9E2X - chains B and D of the 15 polymer chains in the assembly; structure by electron microscopy, 3.50 A resolution.

Chain B:
Molecule: DNA replication complex GINS protein PSF2
Source organism: Saccharomyces cerevisiae W303
UniProtKB: P40359 (PSF2_YEAST); residues 1-213 here = UniProt positions 1-213
Amino-acid sequence (213 residues; numbered 1 to 213; the number before each row is that of its first residue):
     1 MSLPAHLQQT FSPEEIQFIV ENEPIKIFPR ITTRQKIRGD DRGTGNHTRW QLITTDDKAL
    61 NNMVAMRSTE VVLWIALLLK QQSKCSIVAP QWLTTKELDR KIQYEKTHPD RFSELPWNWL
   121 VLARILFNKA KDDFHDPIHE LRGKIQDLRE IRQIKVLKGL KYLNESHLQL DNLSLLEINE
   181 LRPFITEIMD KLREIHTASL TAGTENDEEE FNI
Disordered / not traced: 37-47, 201-213

Chain D:
Molecule: DNA replication complex GINS protein SLD5
Source organism: Saccharomyces cerevisiae W303
UniProtKB: Q03406 (SLD5_YEAST); residue numbers follow UniProt; this construct covers 1-294
Amino-acid sequence (294 residues; each row starts with the number of its first residue):
     1 MDINIDDILA ELDKETTAVD STKITQGSSS TTHRDANTIV GSSLDLNDKT QIYVSPQQDF
    61 SDLMKSWKNE RCSPELLPYP HQLMKRLLNR ISMQSQLIEN ISMGFLDMQN ASNANPPMPN
   121 ESKLPLLCME TELERLKFVI RSYIRCRLSK IDKFSLYLRQ LNEDENSLIS LTDLLSKDEI
   181 KYHDTHSLIW LKLVNDSILK YMPEELQAIN DTEGSVNMID EPDWNKFVFI HVNGPPDGKW
   241 NEDPLLQENE FGKPCYTVTI PDLKEEVELT IGSIYVMRYE VIRDLLRDDK VALI
Disordered / not traced: 1-51, 105-119, 237-242
Curated features (UniProtKB/Swiss-Prot):
  - mutagenesis: Ser21 (S21P: In sld5-8; temperature-sensitive mutant; in association with P-66. Defective in DNA replication), Ser66 (S66P: In sld5-8; temperature-sensitive mutant; in association with P-21. Defective in DNA replication), Trp67 (W67R: In sld5-12; temperature-sensitive mutant. Defective in DNA replication), Lys150 (K150E: In sld5-2; temperature-sensitive mutant. Defective in DNA replication), Leu293 (L293P: In sld5-13; temperature-sensitive mutant. Defective in DNA replication)

How chain B and chain D interact:
Contacting residue pairs (83):
  Met1(B) with Ser149(D), hydrogen bond; Asp152(D)
  Ser2(B) with Arg145(D), hydrogen bond (backbone-side chain); Leu148(D); Ser149(D), hydrogen bond (side chain-backbone)
  Leu7(B) with Arg71(D)
  Gln8(B) with Ser149(D), hydrogen bond
  Gln9(B) with Arg71(D); Lys226(D)
  Thr10(B) with Arg71(D), hydrogen bond (backbone-side chain)
  Phe11(B) with Trp67(D), hydrophobic; Arg71(D)
  Glu15(B) with Trp67(D); Arg71(D), salt bridge
  Phe18(B) with Arg135(D), hydrogen bond (backbone-side chain); Phe138(D), hydrophobic; Val139(D), hydrophobic
  Ile19(B) with Trp67(D), hydrophobic; Lys68(D)
  Glu21(B) with Arg135(D), salt bridge
  Asn22(B) with Phe60(D); Met64(D); Arg135(D), hydrogen bond
  Thr48(B) with Ser122(D)
  Trp50(B) with Pro125(D); Cys128(D)
  Gln51(B) with Gln94(D); Leu97(D); Met129(D)
  Leu52(B) with Cys128(D); Met129(D); Glu132(D)
  Ile53(B) with Pro56(D); Gln94(D); Glu132(D), hydrogen bond (backbone-side chain); Leu136(D), hydrophobic
  Thr54(B) with Gln57(D); Phe60(D); Glu132(D), hydrogen bond (backbone-side chain); Leu136(D)
  Thr55(B) with Gln57(D); Glu132(D)
  Asp56(B) with Gln57(D)
  Trp74(B) with Thr131(D); Glu132(D)
  Leu78(B) with Cys128(D), hydrophobic; Thr131(D)
  Gln82(B) with Lys123(D); Leu124(D)
  Lys84(B) with Leu124(D)
  Glu165(B) with Leu263(D); Arg278(D), hydrogen bond (backbone-side chain)
  Ser166(B) with Leu263(D); Glu265(D), hydrogen bond
  His167(B) with Val267(D); Val276(D); Met277(D)
  Leu168(B) with Tyr275(D); Val276(D), hydrogen bond (backbone-backbone)
  Gln169(B) with Ile274(D); Tyr275(D), hydrogen bond
  Leu170(B) with Ile274(D), hydrogen bond (backbone-backbone); Val276(D), hydrophobic
  Asp171(B) with Ser273(D)
  Leu173(B) with Ile274(D)
  Leu175(B) with Ile294(D), hydrophobic
  Ile178(B) with Phe229(D), hydrophobic; Ile274(D), hydrophobic
  Arg182(B) with Phe229(D); Ile294(D), hydrogen bond (side chain-backbone)
  Thr186(B) with Lys226(D); Phe227(D); Phe229(D)
  Met189(B) with Phe227(D); Val276(D), hydrophobic
  Asp190(B) with Asp223(D); Phe227(D)
  Arg193(B) with Asp223(D), salt bridge; Asn225(D), hydrogen bond (side chain-backbone); Lys226(D); Phe227(D); Arg278(D)
  His196(B) with Leu263(D)
Also at the interface, not in a pair above, chain B (47 interface residues in all): Leu3, Arg49, Ile75, Leu79, Asn172, Thr197, Leu200
Also at the interface, not in a pair above, chain D (49 interface residues in all): Cys72, Arg90, Ile101, Leu133, Cys146, Ile260, Asp262, Thr270, Gly272

Overview:
47 residues of chain B face 49 of chain D across their interface, with 16 hydrogen bonds and 3 salt bridges.
Polar pairs include Glu15(B)-Arg71(D), Glu21(B)-Arg135(D) and Arg193(B)-Asp223(D). Curated annotation
(UniProt) lists 5 mutagenesis sites on chain D.
Here chain B is DNA replication complex GINS protein PSF2 and chain D is DNA replication complex GINS protein
SLD5, both from Saccharomyces cerevisiae W303. Entry 9E2X (Cryo-EM structure of yeast CMG helicase stalled at
G4-containing DNA template, state 2) was determined by electron microscopy (same publication as 9E2W, 9E2Y and
9E2Z).
